Entry 6YWS (electron microscopy, 2.74 A resolution); this record covers chains A and C of the 45 polymer chains in the assembly.

[Chain A]
Molecule: 3464-nt RNA strand
From: Neurospora crassa OR74A
Sequence (3464 nucleotides; numbered 1 to 3464 plus 28 insertion-coded residues; 28 numbers in that range are skipped by the numbering (no residue carries them; nothing is unmodelled there); the number before each row is that of its first residue; a row labelled like 1655A-1655Z holds insertion residues (1655A, then the next letters in order)):
     1 AAAUGUAAUG GAUAUAAAGC UUAUGUUUAU AUAUAUAGAC AUAUAUAAGU AUAUAAAGAG
    61 ACUACUACCA AUAGCUACAC UAUGUAUUAA GGAGAGUAUA ACUUAAUUUA UGUUUAUGAU
   121 UUUAUCAUAC CCCUAAAAAU GACACCGAGG AGCAAGGGUC GGGUUAGCAU CCUGGUUCGU
   181 ACACCUUGGU GACCUAGGCU AGUACCAGGU CCCCCUCUAA GGGACUUGUC CCCCUCUAAG
   241 GGACUUGCGU CGGUCCUAUC CUAGGCCGAA UAGGUGAAUA AAUACUUACG GACGGCCUUG
   301 GUCUGUCCUA GAGGUUAUCA ACAUAUGAAC UCUUAGAGAA AUUACUUAAU AAACGAAGUG
   361 AAUUGAAAUA UCUUAUUAAC UUCAGGAAAA GAAAUCAAAC GAGAUUCUAU GAUUAGUGUG
   421 AACGAAAAUA GAGCAGCCUA UUAAAAUAAG UAAAAUGGCU UUAAAGCUGU UUGAAUAUUG
   481 UGGGGAACCU UCCUCAAAGG CUAAAUAUAA UACAUGAGUU ACAGAGAAAA GUACCGUGAG
   541 GGAAAGCUUU GAAAUAGUAG UUUUAUAAGC AGCUCAAGCA AUAAGAAAGC GAGAGCGUAC
   601 CUUUUGCAUA AUGGGUCACC AAGUUAAUUU UAGAUGCGAG CGAAUUUAUU UAUGUUUUUA
   661 CUGAUUAAAC AAUAUAAUGA AUCAUAAUUA UUUUUGUAAC GAGUAUUAGU AUUAAAUCUU
   721 AAUUUAAUAU UAGUAUAAGU UUUCAGUAUG GCGGCUACAU AGCAUAAUCU AUGCAGCCAG
   781 CCAAUAAUUG GAUUUCCAAU CCAAUUUCGG UAAUAAAUAG AUGUGCAUAG UUAAACCGAU
   841 CAUUAAAAUA AUGAAUAGUG UCUAAAGUUA GACCCGAAGC CUGGUGAUCU UACUAUAGUC
   901 AGGACUAUAA AGGUCCGAAC GGGUUAUCGU UGCAAAGAUA UCCGAAGAAC UAUGGUAAGC
   961 GAGUGAAAGA CAACACUGAC UAGGAUAGCU GGUUUUCUGC GAAACCUAUA AUAGUAGGCA
  1021 AUUUAAGUAA CAUCUUAGUA GGUACAGAAC UUAAUCUCAG ACAAGAUGUA GAUUUUCAUA
  1081 CCUAUGUUUA GGUAUGAAAU GCAUUUUUUU UUGUAUACAU CGGGGGAUCG UGAAGAUUUU
  1141 AUCGGUGAGU AUGUAGACUC GGAAUGACAA AGAUGAAUCU UGAAUAAUCA GACAUAGAAU
  1201 GAUAAGGUUG UAUGUCAAAA GGGAAACAGC CCAGAACAAG AGUUAAGGUU CCAAAAUUAU
  1261 UAUUAAGUGA AAUAAAGAAA GUUUUUAUAU AAGUCGACAA GAAGAUGGGC UUGGAAGCAG
  1321 CCAUAAUUUA AAGAUCUCGU AACAGAGCAC UUGUUAAAUC UUAAAAGCAU CGAAAAUUUA
  1381 ACGGAUCUAA AUAAUAUACC GAAACCUUGU CCAUAUGUAA CAUUAGUAAU AAUAUGCUAU
  1441 UAAUGUUAUU UGAUGGGGUA GCAGAACGUU GAGUGAAUCU UAGAUUUUUU UUUUAUAACU
  1501 AAAUAUAGAU GAUAACUCAA GUGAGAAUGG UGACAUGAGU AACAAAAAAG AGUUUAAGGU
  1561 ACCUAAAAGG UAUCUUAGAG UCUCGCCUAA AGCUUAUGGC UACGUCAAGU AACGGCCUCU
  1621 AAGUUUAUAA UCUGAAGAUU AUGACGAUGA GAAAA
1655A-1655Z UAACGCGCAGAAGUGCGCUGCUUUGA
1656A-1656B UA
  1676 CUU
  1687 AUGGUACCAA CAUUUAAAAG UGAAAAUUGU GCAGGAAGGA UCAGUAUCCU UUCAUUCUUA
  1747 UGUGGGGGAG UGGACAAAAC UGAACAGAGU GUAUCUGAAC ACAGAUGAGU CCACACCCCC
  1807 CCCCAUGUAA UGAAUGAAUG ACAAACCGUA CCUAGAAUCU GAAACAAGUA AGCUAGUAGA
  1867 GAAUACGAAG GCGUGAAUGA GAUAACAAUC AUAAAGGAAC UCGGCAAACU AACUACCGUA
  1927 ACUUAGGGAU AAGGAGAGCU CAUUAGUCUC GAUUAAUACG AGUAAAAAGG AAGAAGCAUG
  1987 GAAUAUUGUU GUACGACUGU UUAAUUAAAA CAAAGCACUU UGCAAAAAGA CGAUAAGUCU
  2047 AAGUAUUGAG UGUGAUUUCU GCCCGAUGCC GGCUGGUUAA CGAAUUUUCU AAAUUGAAAA
  2107 AAAAUUUGGU UUCAGAGGAA CCCCCGGUUA AUGGCGGCCU UAGCGUGAGG GUCCUAAGGU
  2167 AGCGAAAUGC CUUGGCCGUU AAAUGCGGUC UUGCAUGAAU GAUGUAACGA UACAACAGCU
  2227 GUCUCUAUGA UUGACUCAGU GAAAUUGGAA UAACUGUGCA GAUACAGUUU ACCUCUAGUU
  2287 AGACGAGAAG ACCCUAUGCA GCUUUACUGU UACUAAUUAU UGAAUACGAU UCUGAAAAUU
  2347 UCCAGUGUAA AAGGUAAUCG AUAAGAUAUA AUUGAAACAC CUUUAUUUUU CUAUCGUAUU
  2407 AUUAAACCUU AAAUUAAGGA ACAAUUGUUA GAAGACAGUU UAUGCGGGGC ACAGGCCCCA
  2467 UAAAGAGUAA AUGGGUGUGU CUAAAAUUUA UAAAUUUAUG UUUGCAAUUU UUUAUAGUGA
  2527 UUAUAUAUCA AAUCAUCUUU AUGCUAUUCA UAGAGUGUAU UUAUUAUAUU CCUUGGGUAC
  2587 AGUAUAAAAA UUAUAUAUGU AUUAAUUUAC AUAUAUUUUU UCUAAGAAAU UAGGUAAGAU
  2647 UUUGUUUAUA GAGAAAUUAG AUGUAAAAAA AAAAUCUUAU GAGGGCGGUA UUUAAUAAUC
  2707 CGCUUCUAAU AUUUUUUUGU AGUUAUUAUU AUAAAUUUAA UAAUAAUCAU GUUUAUUACU
  2767 UAAAAAGCUU AAUGGCUUAA UCUUGCCUUA CUGUUUGAUU AACAACAAAU CUUACAGUCG
  2827 CGUAAGCGGG GCAUAGGAUC ACAAGAUACA AAAAGGAAAG AUCUUGGAUU UUUGGAAAAG
  2887 CUACGCUAGG GAUAACAGGC UAAUUUGCGC AAGAGUGUAC AAAAUGAGUG CGCGGUUUGG
  2947 CACCUCGAUG UCGGCUUGAC UAAUCCUCAU GGAUGCAGAA ACUAUGUAGG GUACGACUGU
  3007 UCGUCGAUUA AAAAGUUACA UGAGCUGGGU UAAAUACGUC GUGAGACAGU AUGGUUUCUA
  3067 UCUUCUAGAG GGAAUUAGAA UAUAAUAAGG AUUAACCUUU GUACGAAAGG AACAUGGGGU
  3127 ACUAUUGUUA UACCUAGUUG UAUAACAGUU UUAUUAACCU CUGGUUUACC UGUUGUUUAU
  3187 GUGCCUUAUA UUAAUUUCAU GUGUGAUGCU CCGCAAGGAU AUUACAGGGA UGUUACCGUC
  3247 ACUUGAGUAA AUACAAUAGC AUAAGCAUGG CAGGAAAGCU AAGUUAGUCA AAAAUAAGUG
  3307 CUGAAAGCAU AUAGGCACGA AAUUUACCUU AAGAUAUUUC UUAAAUAUAC GUAAGAAAAU
  3367 AUUACGUUAA UAGGCUUAGU UUGUAAUAAU CUAGAGAUUU UAAGGAACUA AGUACUAAUU
  3427 UUAUAAAAAA CUGAAUGAUU AAUAUAUCUU ACAUUUUC
Not modelled in the structure: 1-4, 35-40, 121-309, 646-817, 1084-1089, 1129-1135, 1433-1437, 1655A-1655Z, 1656A-1656B, 1687, 1728-1828, 1959-1963, 2146-2155, 2493-2504, 2525-2528, 2561-2576, 2695-2703, 2738-2743, 2952-2957, 3135-3148, 3194-3231, 3460-3464
Ion coordination: Mg2+ site 1 near A105 (its only coordinating residue here); Mg2+ site 2 near A312 (its only coordinating residue here); Mg2+ site 3 near A328 (its only coordinating residue here); Mg2+ site 4 near A335 (its only coordinating residue here); Mg2+ site 5: A335, G336; Mg2+ site 6 near A367 (its only coordinating residue here); Mg2+ site 7 near G411 (its only coordinating residue here); Mg2+ site 8 near A415 (its only coordinating residue here); Mg2+ site 9: A448, A497; Mg2+ site 10: A453, G466; Mg2+ site 11 near A453 (its only coordinating residue here); Mg2+ site 12 near A465 (its only coordinating residue here); 126 more Mg2+ sites not listed; 9 more K+ sites not listed
Small-molecule neighbours:
  - NAD (nicotinamide-adenine-dinucleotide): A2755, G2757, U2758, U2759, U2760
  - spermine (SPM): G1248, U1249, U1250, C1251, A1270, A1271, C1382, G1383, G1384, U1392
From the paper describing this entry:
  - binding site for NAD: A2755, U2759

[Chain C]
Protein: 60S ribosomal protein L3
From: Neurospora crassa OR74A
Reference sequence: Q1K8T6 (Q1K8T6_NEUCR); residues 1-384 here = UniProt positions 1-384
Amino-acid sequence (384 residues; numbered 1 to 384; the number before each row is that of its first residue):
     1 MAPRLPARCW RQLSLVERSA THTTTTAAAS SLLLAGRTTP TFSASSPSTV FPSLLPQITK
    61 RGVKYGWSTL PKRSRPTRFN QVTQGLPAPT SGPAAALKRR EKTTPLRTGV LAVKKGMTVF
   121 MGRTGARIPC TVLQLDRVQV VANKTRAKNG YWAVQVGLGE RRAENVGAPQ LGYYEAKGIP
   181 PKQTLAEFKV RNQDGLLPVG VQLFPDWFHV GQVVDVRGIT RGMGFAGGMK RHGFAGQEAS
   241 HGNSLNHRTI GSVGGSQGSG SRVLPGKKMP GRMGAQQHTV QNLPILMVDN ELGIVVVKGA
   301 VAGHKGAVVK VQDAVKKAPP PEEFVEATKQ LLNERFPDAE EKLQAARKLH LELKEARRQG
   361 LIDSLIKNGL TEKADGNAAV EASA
Not modelled in the structure: 1-62, 370-384

[Interface between chain A and chain C]
Pairs across the interface - 296 pairs, chain A then chain C:
  A29(A) - Arg78(C)  hydrogen bond to the phosphate
  U30(A) - Arg78(C)  salt bridge to the phosphate
  U30(A) - Phe79(C)  sugar contact
  U30(A) - Gln81(C)  hydrogen bond to the base
  A31(A) - Gln81(C)  sugar contact
  A31(A) - Thr83(C)  hydrogen bond to the sugar
  A31(A) - Gln84(C)  hydrogen bond to the sugar
  U32(A) - Thr83(C)  sugar contact
  A43(A) - Gln81(C)  base contact
  U44(A) - Gln81(C)  hydrogen bond to the base
  U44(A) - Ala94(C)  phosphate contact
  U44(A) - Arg146(C)  salt bridge to the phosphate
  A45(A) - Pro93(C)  phosphate contact
  A45(A) - Ala94(C)  hydrogen bond to the phosphate
  A45(A) - Arg146(C)  salt bridge to the phosphate
  A45(A) - Ala147(C)  base contact
  A45(A) - Gly150(C)  sugar contact
  U46(A) - Ala147(C)  base contact
  U46(A) - Lys148(C)  base contact
  A47(A) - Arg75(C)  salt bridge to the phosphate
  A47(A) - Arg78(C)  hydrogen bond to the sugar
  A48(A) - Arg78(C)  hydrogen bond to the phosphate
  G49(A) - Arg78(C)  salt bridge to the phosphate
  A610(A) - Gln257(C)  base contact
  U927(A) - Gly242(C)  phosphate contact
  C928(A) - Asn243(C)  phosphate contact
  C928(A) - Ser244(C)  phosphate contact
  C928(A) - Leu245(C)  phosphate contact
  G929(A) - Leu245(C)  phosphate contact
  U1377(A) - Gln257(C)  base contact
  U1377(A) - Gly258(C)  base contact
  U1377(A) - Ser259(C)  base contact
  U1377(A) - Gly260(C)  hydrogen bond to the base
  U1377(A) - Arg262(C)  hydrogen bond to the base
  A1890(A) - Phe225(C)  hydrogen bond to the sugar
  A1891(A) - Phe225(C)  sugar contact
  A1891(A) - Gly227(C)  sugar contact
  A1891(A) - Pro270(C)  sugar contact
  C1892(A) - Arg248(C)  salt bridge to the phosphate
  C1892(A) - Thr249(C)  phosphate contact
  A1893(A) - Leu245(C)  sugar contact
  A1893(A) - Asn246(C)  phosphate contact
  A1893(A) - His247(C)  hydrogen bond to the phosphate
  A1893(A) - Arg248(C)  hydrogen bond to the phosphate
  A1894(A) - Leu245(C)  sugar contact
  A1894(A) - His247(C)  salt bridge to the phosphate
  C1906(A) - His241(C)  hydrogen bond to the base
  U1907(A) - His241(C)  sugar contact
  G1909(A) - His241(C)  hydrogen bond to the base
  C1911(A) - Ser240(C)  hydrogen bond to the base
  C1911(A) - His241(C)  stacking on the base
  U2228(A) - Ala239(C)  phosphate contact
  U2228(A) - Ser240(C)  sugar contact
  U2228(A) - His241(C)  sugar contact
  C2229(A) - Ala239(C)  hydrogen bond to the phosphate
  U2232(A) - Ala235(C)  phosphate contact
  A2233(A) - Arg248(C)  salt bridge to the phosphate
  A2259(A) - Arg262(C)  hydrogen bond to the phosphate
  C2260(A) - Gly260(C)  phosphate contact
  C2260(A) - Arg262(C)  salt bridge to the phosphate
  G2267(A) - Gln257(C)  hydrogen bond to the sugar
  G2267(A) - Gly258(C)  base contact
  U2276(A) - Val63(C)  hydrogen bond to the phosphate
  A2277(A) - Val63(C)  phosphate contact
  A2277(A) - Lys64(C)  salt bridge to the phosphate
  C2278(A) - Lys64(C)  phosphate contact
  G2284(A) - Phe225(C)  sugar contact
  G2284(A) - Met269(C)  base contact
  U2285(A) - Ile250(C)  sugar contact
  U2285(A) - Val253(C)  sugar contact
  U2285(A) - Met269(C)  sugar contact
  U2286(A) - Val253(C)  sugar contact
  A2287(A) - Ser252(C)  phosphate contact
  A2287(A) - Val253(C)  hydrogen bond to the phosphate
  A2287(A) - Gly254(C)  sugar contact
  A2287(A) - Gly255(C)  hydrogen bond to the sugar
  A2287(A) - Ser256(C)  phosphate contact
  A2287(A) - Ser261(C)  base contact
  A2287(A) - Arg262(C)  base contact
  A2287(A) - Val263(C)  base contact
  G2288(A) - Ser256(C)  hydrogen bond to the phosphate
  G2288(A) - Ser261(C)  sugar contact
  U2962(A) - Gly236(C)  sugar contact
  U2962(A) - Gln237(C)  sugar contact
  U2962(A) - Ile250(C)  hydrogen bond to the sugar
  U2962(A) - Gly251(C)  base contact
  U2962(A) - Ser252(C)  hydrogen bond to the base
  U2963(A) - Phe234(C)  phosphate contact
  U2963(A) - Ala235(C)  hydrogen bond to the phosphate
  U2963(A) - Ile250(C)  sugar contact
  U2963(A) - Ser252(C)  hydrogen bond to the sugar
  U2963(A) - Lys267(C)  hydrogen bond to the sugar
  G2964(A) - Phe234(C)  phosphate contact
  G2964(A) - Gly255(C)  base contact
  G2964(A) - Ser259(C)  hydrogen bond to the base
  G2964(A) - Lys268(C)  phosphate contact
  A2965(A) - Leu264(C)  sugar contact
  U3023(A) - Gly258(C)  hydrogen bond to the sugar
  U3023(A) - Ser259(C)  hydrogen bond to the sugar
  A3024(A) - Ser256(C)  hydrogen bond to the base
  A3024(A) - Gln257(C)  base contact
  A3024(A) - Gly258(C)  hydrogen bond to the phosphate
  A3026(A) - Gly255(C)  sugar contact
  A3026(A) - Ser256(C)  hydrogen bond to the sugar
  U3027(A) - Ser252(C)  hydrogen bond to the sugar
  U3027(A) - Gly254(C)  sugar contact
  U3027(A) - Ser256(C)  sugar contact
  G3030(A) - Gln237(C)  hydrogen bond to the base
  G3030(A) - Asn246(C)  hydrogen bond to the sugar
  G3030(A) - Gly251(C)  base contact
  G3030(A) - Ser252(C)  base contact
  C3031(A) - Gln237(C)  sugar contact
  C3031(A) - Asn243(C)  hydrogen bond to the sugar
  C3031(A) - Ser244(C)  phosphate contact
  C3031(A) - Asn246(C)  sugar contact
  U3032(A) - His241(C)  sugar contact
  U3032(A) - Gly242(C)  sugar contact
  U3032(A) - Ser244(C)  hydrogen bond to the phosphate
  G3033(A) - Gly242(C)  phosphate contact
  U3070(A) - Arg262(C)  sugar contact
  U3070(A) - Val263(C)  hydrogen bond to the sugar
  C3071(A) - Val263(C)  sugar contact
  C3071(A) - Leu264(C)  sugar contact
  C3071(A) - Pro265(C)  phosphate contact
  C3071(A) - Gly266(C)  phosphate contact
  C3071(A) - Lys267(C)  sugar contact
  C3071(A) - Met269(C)  hydrogen bond to the sugar
  U3072(A) - Arg231(C)  hydrogen bond to the sugar
  U3072(A) - Pro265(C)  phosphate contact
  U3072(A) - Gly266(C)  hydrogen bond to the phosphate
  U3072(A) - Lys267(C)  sugar contact
  U3072(A) - Met269(C)  hydrogen bond to the sugar
  U3072(A) - Pro270(C)  hydrogen bond to the sugar
  A3073(A) - Arg231(C)  salt bridge to the phosphate
  A3073(A) - Arg272(C)  hydrogen bond to the sugar
  G3074(A) - Arg272(C)  sugar contact
  A3080(A) - Arg73(C)  base contact
  U3081(A) - Arg73(C)  salt bridge to the phosphate
  U3082(A) - Arg73(C)  hydrogen bond to the base
  A3086(A) - Pro169(C)  base contact
  A3086(A) - Gln170(C)  hydrogen bond to the base
  U3087(A) - Gln170(C)  hydrogen bond to the sugar
  U3087(A) - Leu185(C)  sugar contact
  A3088(A) - Lys144(C)  base contact
  A3088(A) - Gln155(C)  hydrogen bond to the sugar
  A3088(A) - Leu185(C)  sugar contact
  A3088(A) - Ala186(C)  phosphate contact
  A3088(A) - Glu187(C)  hydrogen bond to the sugar
  U3089(A) - Tyr151(C)  hydrogen bond to the sugar
  U3089(A) - Ala186(C)  phosphate contact
  U3089(A) - Glu187(C)  hydrogen bond to the phosphate
  U3089(A) - Lys189(C)  phosphate contact
  A3090(A) - Tyr151(C)  sugar contact
  A3090(A) - Lys189(C)  salt bridge to the phosphate
  A3091(A) - Gly92(C)  hydrogen bond to the phosphate
  A3091(A) - Pro93(C)  sugar contact
  A3091(A) - Ala96(C)  sugar contact
  A3091(A) - Arg100(C)  salt bridge to the phosphate
  U3092(A) - Ser91(C)  phosphate contact
  U3092(A) - Gly92(C)  hydrogen bond to the phosphate
  U3092(A) - Ala96(C)  phosphate contact
  U3092(A) - Arg99(C)  salt bridge to the phosphate
  A3093(A) - Gly66(C)  sugar contact
  G3124(A) - Asn282(C)  base contact
  G3124(A) - Lys317(C)  hydrogen bond to the base
  U3126(A) - Thr124(C)  sugar contact
  U3126(A) - Gly125(C)  base contact
  U3126(A) - Ala126(C)  base contact
  A3127(A) - Phe120(C)  sugar contact
  A3127(A) - Gly122(C)  phosphate contact
  A3127(A) - Arg123(C)  phosphate contact
  A3127(A) - Thr124(C)  hydrogen bond to the phosphate
  A3127(A) - Gly125(C)  hydrogen bond to the phosphate
  A3127(A) - Ala126(C)  hydrogen bond to the phosphate
  A3127(A) - Ile128(C)  base contact
  A3127(A) - Gly211(C)  base contact
  A3127(A) - Pro284(C)  base contact
  A3127(A) - Ile285(C)  base contact
  A3127(A) - Leu286(C)  base contact
  C3128(A) - Val210(C)  hydrogen bond to the sugar
  C3128(A) - Gly211(C)  base contact
  C3152(A) - Arg123(C)  salt bridge to the phosphate
  A3153(A) - Thr124(C)  phosphate contact
  A3162(A) - His278(C)  hydrogen bond to the sugar
  A3163(A) - Thr220(C)  phosphate contact
  A3163(A) - His278(C)  hydrogen bond to the sugar
  A3163(A) - Ala302(C)  sugar contact
  C3164(A) - Lys114(C)  hydrogen bond to the phosphate
  C3164(A) - Met117(C)  sugar contact
  C3164(A) - Thr220(C)  phosphate contact
  C3164(A) - Arg221(C)  salt bridge to the phosphate
  C3164(A) - Ala300(C)  sugar contact
  C3164(A) - Val301(C)  sugar contact
  C3164(A) - Ala302(C)  sugar contact
  C3164(A) - Gly303(C)  hydrogen bond to the phosphate
  C3165(A) - Lys114(C)  salt bridge to the phosphate
  C3165(A) - Arg221(C)  salt bridge to the phosphate
  C3165(A) - Gly303(C)  phosphate contact
  U3166(A) - Met117(C)  sugar contact
  U3166(A) - Thr118(C)  hydrogen bond to the sugar
  U3166(A) - Val119(C)  base contact
  U3166(A) - Arg127(C)  base contact
  U3166(A) - Pro129(C)  base contact
  C3167(A) - Arg127(C)  hydrogen bond to the sugar
  G3284(A) - Lys305(C)  salt bridge to the phosphate
  C3285(A) - Arg221(C)  salt bridge to the phosphate
  C3285(A) - Lys230(C)  phosphate contact
  C3285(A) - His304(C)  salt bridge to the phosphate
  U3286(A) - Arg221(C)  salt bridge to the phosphate
  U3286(A) - Met223(C)  phosphate contact
  U3286(A) - Lys230(C)  salt bridge to the phosphate
  U3290(A) - Pro129(C)  sugar contact
  U3291(A) - Leu283(C)  sugar contact
  U3291(A) - Lys298(C)  phosphate contact
  U3291(A) - Gly299(C)  sugar contact
  A3292(A) - Val280(C)  sugar contact
  A3292(A) - Gln281(C)  hydrogen bond to the sugar
  A3292(A) - Asn282(C)  phosphate contact
  A3292(A) - Leu283(C)  sugar contact
  A3292(A) - Lys298(C)  salt bridge to the phosphate
  G3293(A) - Gln281(C)  sugar contact
  G3293(A) - Asn282(C)  hydrogen bond to the phosphate
  G3293(A) - Lys316(C)  hydrogen bond to the phosphate
  U3294(A) - Lys316(C)  salt bridge to the phosphate
  A3296(A) - Thr103(C)  base contact
  A3296(A) - Lys316(C)  sugar contact
  A3297(A) - Lys102(C)  sugar contact
  A3298(A) - Lys102(C)  sugar contact
  U3331(A) - Arg99(C)  hydrogen bond to the phosphate
  A3332(A) - Arg99(C)  salt bridge to the phosphate
  A3332(A) - Arg100(C)  salt bridge to the phosphate
  A3332(A) - Thr103(C)  hydrogen bond to the phosphate
  C3333(A) - Arg100(C)  salt bridge to the phosphate
  C3333(A) - Thr103(C)  hydrogen bond to the phosphate
  C3333(A) - Gln281(C)  hydrogen bond to the sugar
  C3333(A) - Lys316(C)  sugar contact
  C3334(A) - Arg217(C)  salt bridge to the phosphate
  C3334(A) - Thr279(C)  hydrogen bond to the phosphate
  C3334(A) - Gln281(C)  sugar contact
  U3335(A) - Gln276(C)  sugar contact
  U3335(A) - Gln277(C)  phosphate contact
  U3335(A) - Thr279(C)  hydrogen bond to the phosphate
  U3336(A) - Gln276(C)  sugar contact
  U3336(A) - Gln277(C)  hydrogen bond to the phosphate
  A3338(A) - Tyr65(C)  sugar contact
  A3340(A) - Arg75(C)  hydrogen bond to the phosphate
  U3341(A) - Arg75(C)  salt bridge to the phosphate
  U3341(A) - Lys148(C)  sugar contact
  A3342(A) - Lys148(C)  sugar contact
  A3342(A) - Asn149(C)  hydrogen bond to the sugar
  U3343(A) - Lys148(C)  salt bridge to the phosphate
  U3343(A) - Tyr173(C)  base contact
  U3344(A) - Ala176(C)  phosphate contact
  U3344(A) - Lys177(C)  salt bridge to the phosphate
  U3344(A) - Arg347(C)  hydrogen bond to the sugar
  U3344(A) - Lys348(C)  base contact
  U3344(A) - Leu351(C)  base contact
  U3345(A) - Ala168(C)  sugar contact
  U3345(A) - Pro169(C)  hydrogen bond to the sugar
  U3345(A) - Gly172(C)  sugar contact
  U3345(A) - Tyr173(C)  hydrogen bond to the sugar
  U3345(A) - His350(C)  salt bridge to the phosphate
  U3345(A) - Lys354(C)  salt bridge to the phosphate
  C3346(A) - Ala168(C)  sugar contact
  C3346(A) - Pro169(C)  sugar contact
  C3346(A) - His350(C)  phosphate contact
  C3346(A) - Lys354(C)  phosphate contact
  C3346(A) - Arg357(C)  salt bridge to the phosphate
  U3347(A) - Arg357(C)  phosphate contact
  A3351(A) - Ala168(C)  phosphate contact
  A3351(A) - Pro169(C)  sugar contact
  U3352(A) - Gly167(C)  phosphate contact
  U3352(A) - Ala168(C)  hydrogen bond to the phosphate
  U3352(A) - Pro169(C)  phosphate contact
  G3361(A) - His304(C)  phosphate contact
  G3361(A) - Gly306(C)  base contact
  G3361(A) - Ala307(C)  base contact
  A3362(A) - Arg221(C)  phosphate contact
  A3362(A) - Gly222(C)  hydrogen bond to the phosphate
  A3362(A) - His304(C)  salt bridge to the phosphate
  A3363(A) - Gly222(C)  phosphate contact
  A3363(A) - Met223(C)  phosphate contact
  A3363(A) - Gly224(C)  hydrogen bond to the phosphate
  A3363(A) - Arg272(C)  hydrogen bond to the phosphate
  A3363(A) - Met273(C)  phosphate contact
  A3364(A) - Gly224(C)  phosphate contact
  A3364(A) - Phe225(C)  hydrogen bond to the phosphate
  A3364(A) - Arg272(C)  salt bridge to the phosphate
  U3366(A) - Arg272(C)  hydrogen bond to the base
  A3370(A) - Arg161(C)  sugar contact
  C3371(A) - Arg161(C)  salt bridge to the phosphate
  C3371(A) - Asn165(C)  phosphate contact
  G3372(A) - Arg162(C)  salt bridge to the phosphate
  G3372(A) - Asn165(C)  hydrogen bond to the phosphate
  U3373(A) - Arg162(C)  salt bridge to the phosphate
  U3374(A) - Arg162(C)  hydrogen bond to the sugar
Other interface residues (no listed pair), chain A (127 interface residues in all): U566, A1912, U2234, A2268, U2269, C2961, A3085, A3151, A3375
Other interface residues (no listed pair), chain C (145 interface residues in all): Lys72, Thr77, Glu164, Ala226, Met229, Glu238, Gly271, Ala275, Lys310, Val315

[In short]
Chain A and chain C form an interface of 127 and 145 residues respectively; the contacts include 89 hydrogen
bonds, 41 salt bridges and 1 aromatic stacking contact. Among the polar pairs are U30(A)-Gln81(C),
U44(A)-Gln81(C) and U1377(A)-Gly260(C). Chain A binds spermine and NAD. From the paper: a binding site for NAD
at A2755(A) and U2759(A).
Here chain A is a 3464-nt RNA strand and chain C is 60S ribosomal protein L3, both from Neurospora crassa
OR74A. Entry 6YWS (The structure of the large subunit of the mitoribosome from Neurospora crassa) was
determined by electron microscopy, deposited together with 6YW5, 6YWE, 6YWV, 6YWX and 6YWY.
